PDB entry 1A0A | X-ray diffraction, 2.80 A resolution | chains C and B of the 4 polymer chains in the assembly

# Chain C
Molecule: 17-nt DNA strand
Notes: fragment: upstream activation site p2
Sequence (17 nucleotides; each row starts with the number of its first residue):
     1 CTCACACGTGGGACTAG

# Chain B
Name: Protein (phosphate system positive regulatory protein PHO4)
From: Saccharomyces cerevisiae
Notes: fragment: dna binding domain
UniProt: P07270 (PHO4_YEAST); residues 0-62 here correspond to UniProt positions 250-312 (UniProt number = residue number + 250)
Chain sequence (63 residues; numbered 0 to 62; the number before each row is that of its first residue; numbering starts at 0):
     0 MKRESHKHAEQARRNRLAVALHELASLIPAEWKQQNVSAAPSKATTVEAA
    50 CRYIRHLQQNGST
Sequence notes: conflict Met0 (Asp250 in P07270), Ala19 (Pro269 in P07270)

# Interface between chain C and chain B
Residue-residue contacts (14):
  DC3(C) - Ala38(B)  phosphate contact
  DA4(C) - Ala38(B)  sugar contact
  DA4(C) - Ala39(B)  sugar contact
  DA4(C) - Ser41(B)  hydrogen bond to the phosphate
  DC5(C) - Ser41(B)  hydrogen bond to the phosphate
  DA6(C) - Lys42(B)  salt bridge to the phosphate
  DC7(C) - Arg13(B)  base contact
  DG8(C) - Lys6(B)  salt bridge to the phosphate
  DG8(C) - Arg13(B)  hydrogen bond to the base
  DT9(C) - His5(B)  base contact
  DT9(C) - Lys6(B)  phosphate contact
  DG10(C) - His5(B)  hydrogen bond to the base
  DG11(C) - Arg2(B)  hydrogen bond to the base
  DG11(C) - His5(B)  hydrogen bond to the base
Interface residues without a listed pair, chain C (10 interface residues in all): DG12
Interface residues without a listed pair, chain B (10 interface residues in all): Glu9, Gln10

# In short
Chain C and chain B each contribute 10 residues to their interface, with 6 hydrogen bonds and 2 salt bridges.
Among the polar pairs are DG8(C)-Arg13(B), DG10(C)-His5(B) and DG11(C)-Arg2(B).
Chain C is a 17-nt DNA strand and chain B is Protein (phosphate system positive regulatory protein PHO4)
(Saccharomyces cerevisiae); the structure, Phosphate system positive regulatory protein PHO4/DNA complex, was
determined by X-ray diffraction.
